Entry 8VN7 (X-ray diffraction, 1.67 A resolution); this record covers chains A and B of the 6 polymer chains in the assembly.

Chain A:
Protein: Intron-encoded endonuclease I-PpoI
From: Physarum polycephalum
Notes: EC 3.1.-.-
Reference sequence: Q94702 (PPO1_PHYPO); residues 2-163 here = UniProt positions 2-163
Amino-acid sequence (162 residues; numbered 2 to 163; the number before each row is that of its first residue):
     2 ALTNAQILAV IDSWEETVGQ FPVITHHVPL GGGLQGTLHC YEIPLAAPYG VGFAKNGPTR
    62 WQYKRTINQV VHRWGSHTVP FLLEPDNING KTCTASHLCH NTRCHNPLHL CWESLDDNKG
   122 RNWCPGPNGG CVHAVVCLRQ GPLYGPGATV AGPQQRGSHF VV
Metal / ion sites: Zn2+ site 1: C41, C100, C105, H110; Mg2+: N119 (shared with 1 residue of chain D; 1 residue of chain d); Na+: N119 (shared with 1 residue of chain D; 1 residue of chain d); Zn2+ site 2: C125, C132, H134, C138
Reported in the primary citation:
  - mutagenesis - H78A/H98A, H98A: decreased catalytic activity
  - mutagenesis - H78A: unchanged catalytic activity
  - catalytic residues: H78, H98
  - mutagenesis - H98A: abolished binding to metal ion

Chain B:
Protein: Intron-encoded endonuclease I-PpoI
From: Physarum polycephalum
Notes: EC 3.1.-.-
Reference sequence: Q94702 (PPO1_PHYPO); residues 202-363 here correspond to UniProt positions 2-163 (UniProt number = residue number - 200)
Amino-acid sequence (162 residues; numbered 202 to 363; the number before each row is that of its first residue):
   202 ALTNAQILAV IDSWEETVGQ FPVITHHVPL GGGLQGTLHC YEIPLAAPYG VGFAKNGPTR
   262 WQYKRTINQV VHRWGSHTVP FLLEPDNING KTCTASHLCH NTRCHNPLHL CWESLDDNKG
   322 RNWCPGPNGG CVHAVVCLRQ GPLYGPGATV AGPQQRGSHF VV
Metal / ion sites: Zn2+ site 1: C241, C300, C305, H310; Mg2+: N319 (shared with 1 residue of chain C; 1 residue of chain c); Na+: N319 (shared with 1 residue of chain C; 1 residue of chain c); Zn2+ site 2: C325, C332, H334, C338

Chain A / chain B interface:
Residue-residue contacts (122):
  L9(A) - R357(B)
  I12(A) - R357(B)
  D13(A) - R357(B)  salt bridge
  E16(A) - Q356(B)
  E16(A) - R357(B)  hydrogen bond (side chain-backbone)
  E16(A) - G358(B)  hydrogen bond (side chain-backbone)
  E16(A) - H360(B)
  E16(A) - F361(B)
  E17(A) - H360(B)
  V19(A) - F361(B)  hydrophobic
  G20(A) - F361(B)
  L39(A) - V363(B)
  H40(A) - V362(B)
  H40(A) - V363(B)  hydrogen bond (side chain-backbone)
  Y42(A) - H360(B)  hydrogen bond (side chain-backbone)
  Y42(A) - F361(B)
  Y42(A) - V362(B)
  F82(A) - A352(B)  hydrophobic
  F82(A) - G353(B)
  E85(A) - A352(B)
  P86(A) - V351(B)
  I89(A) - A349(B)
  I89(A) - V351(B)  hydrophobic
  N90(A) - A349(B)
  C94(A) - V351(B)  hydrophobic
  L99(A) - P354(B)  hydrophobic
  N107(A) - F361(B)
  N107(A) - V362(B)  hydrogen bond (side chain-backbone)
  P108(A) - P354(B)
  P108(A) - Q355(B)  hydrogen bond (backbone-backbone)
  P108(A) - F361(B)  hydrophobic
  L109(A) - P354(B)
  L109(A) - Q355(B)
  L109(A) - Q356(B)
  L109(A) - F361(B)
  L109(A) - V362(B)
  L109(A) - V363(B)
  H110(A) - V363(B)  hydrogen bond (side chain-backbone)
  L111(A) - G353(B)
  L111(A) - P354(B)
  C112(A) - A352(B)
  W113(A) - T350(B)
  W113(A) - V351(B)  hydrogen bond (backbone-backbone)
  W113(A) - A352(B)  hydrogen bond (backbone-backbone)
  E114(A) - T350(B)  hydrogen bond
  D117(A) - W324(B)  hydrogen bond (backbone-side chain)
  D117(A) - L344(B)
  D118(A) - G348(B)
  D118(A) - A349(B)  hydrogen bond (side chain-backbone)
  K120(A) - W324(B)
  G121(A) - W324(B)
  R122(A) - T350(B)  hydrogen bond
  W124(A) - D317(B)  hydrogen bond (side chain-backbone)
  W124(A) - K320(B)
  W124(A) - G321(B)
  W124(A) - W324(B)  hydrophobic
  V133(A) - Y345(B)
  V133(A) - G346(B)
  V133(A) - P347(B)
  H134(A) - P347(B)
  A135(A) - P347(B)  hydrogen bond (backbone-backbone)
  V136(A) - T350(B)
  V136(A) - P354(B)
  L144(A) - D317(B)
  Y145(A) - V333(B)
  G146(A) - V333(B)
  P147(A) - V333(B)
  P147(A) - H334(B)
  P147(A) - A335(B)  hydrogen bond (backbone-backbone)
  G148(A) - D318(B)
  A149(A) - I289(B)
  A149(A) - D318(B)  hydrogen bond (backbone-side chain)
  T150(A) - C312(B)
  T150(A) - W313(B)
  T150(A) - E314(B)  hydrogen bond
  T150(A) - D318(B)
  T150(A) - R322(B)  hydrogen bond
  T150(A) - V336(B)
  V151(A) - E285(B)
  V151(A) - P286(B)  hydrophobic
  V151(A) - I289(B)  hydrophobic
  V151(A) - C294(B)  hydrophobic
  V151(A) - W313(B)  hydrogen bond (backbone-backbone)
  A152(A) - F282(B)  hydrophobic
  A152(A) - E285(B)
  A152(A) - C312(B)
  A152(A) - W313(B)  hydrogen bond (backbone-backbone)
  G153(A) - F282(B)
  G153(A) - L311(B)
  P154(A) - L299(B)  hydrophobic
  P154(A) - P308(B)
  P154(A) - L309(B)
  P154(A) - L311(B)
  P154(A) - V336(B)
  Q155(A) - P308(B)  hydrogen bond (backbone-backbone)
  Q155(A) - L309(B)
  Q156(A) - E216(B)
  Q156(A) - L309(B)
  R157(A) - L209(B)
  R157(A) - I212(B)
  R157(A) - D213(B)  salt bridge
  R157(A) - E216(B)  hydrogen bond (backbone-side chain)
  G158(A) - E216(B)  hydrogen bond (backbone-side chain)
  H160(A) - E216(B)
  H160(A) - E217(B)
  H160(A) - Y242(B)  hydrogen bond (backbone-side chain)
  F161(A) - E216(B)
  F161(A) - V219(B)  hydrophobic
  F161(A) - G220(B)
  F161(A) - Y242(B)
  F161(A) - N307(B)
  F161(A) - P308(B)
  F161(A) - L309(B)
  V162(A) - H240(B)
  V162(A) - Y242(B)  hydrogen bond (backbone-side chain)
  V162(A) - N307(B)  hydrogen bond (backbone-side chain)
  V162(A) - L309(B)
  V163(A) - L239(B)
  V163(A) - H240(B)  hydrogen bond (backbone-side chain)
  V163(A) - L309(B)
  V163(A) - H310(B)  hydrogen bond (backbone-side chain)
  V163(A) - L339(B)  hydrophobic
Also at the interface, not in a pair above, chain A (55 interface residues in all): L139
Also at the interface, not in a pair above, chain B (56 interface residues in all): P281, N290

Summary:
55 residues of chain A face 56 of chain B across their interface; the contacts include 29 hydrogen bonds and 2
salt bridges. Polar pairs include D13(A)-R357(B), R157(A)-D213(B) and E16(A)-R357(B). C41(A), C100(A), C105(A)
and H110(A) form the Zn2+ site 1. The paper reports catalytic residues H78(A) and H98(A); H78A/H98A and H98A
of chain A reduce catalytic activity.
Chain A and chain B are both Intron-encoded endonuclease I-PpoI (Physarum polycephalum); the structure, Homing
endonuclease I-PpoI-DNA complex:reaction at pH8.0 (Tris) with 500 uM Mg2+ for 20s, was determined by X-ray
diffraction, deposited together with 8VMO, 8VMP, 8VMQ, 8VMR, 8VMS, 8VMT and 35 further entries.
